PDB entry 9G9B | electron microscopy, 3.07 A resolution | chains F and I of the 11 polymer chains in the assembly

# Chain F (and I)
Protein: CRISPR system Cms endoribonuclease Csm3
From: Enterococcus italicus DSM 15952
Notes: EC 3.1.-.-; chain I of this document is another copy of the same molecule, construct and numbering; everything in this record applies to it too
UniProtKB: E6LHV5 (CSM3_ENTI1); residues 1-214 here = UniProt positions 1-214
Chain sequence (214 residues; row label = number of the first residue in the row):
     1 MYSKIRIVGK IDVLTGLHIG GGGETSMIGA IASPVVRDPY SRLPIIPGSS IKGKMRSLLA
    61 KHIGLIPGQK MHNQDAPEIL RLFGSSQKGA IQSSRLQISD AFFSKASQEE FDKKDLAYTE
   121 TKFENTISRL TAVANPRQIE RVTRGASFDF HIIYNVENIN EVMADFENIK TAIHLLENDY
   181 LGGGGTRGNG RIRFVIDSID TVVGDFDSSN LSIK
Unresolved in the structure: 1, 23-29, 212-214 (chain I: 124-137)
Differences from the reference sequence: engineered mutation A32 (Asp in E6LHV5)

# Interface between chain F and chain I
Contacting residue pairs (54):
  L14(F) - F102(I)
  T15(F) - F102(I)
  L58(F) - Y2(I)
  K61(F) - Y2(I)
  H62(F) - M1(I)
  H62(F) - Y2(I)
  E110(F) - Y40(I)  hydrogen bond
  F111(F) - Y40(I)  hydrophobic
  K114(F) - Y40(I)  hydrogen bond (side chain-backbone)
  L116(F) - P39(I)
  L116(F) - Y40(I)  hydrophobic
  E120(F) - P39(I)
  K122(F) - P47(I)
  K122(F) - S49(I)  hydrogen bond
  F123(F) - G22(I)
  E124(F) - S49(I)
  I127(F) - H72(I)
  R129(F) - S57(I)
  R129(F) - H72(I)  hydrogen bond
  L130(F) - Q69(I)
  R141(F) - D100(I)  salt bridge
  T143(F) - P39(I)
  R144(F) - D38(I)  salt bridge
  R144(F) - Y40(I)
  R144(F) - S41(I)  hydrogen bond
  R144(F) - F102(I)
  H174(F) - V202(I)  hydrogen bond (side chain-backbone)
  H174(F) - V203(I)
  L175(F) - Y2(I)  hydrophobic
  L175(F) - K4(I)  hydrogen bond (backbone-side chain)
  L175(F) - V203(I)  hydrophobic
  N178(F) - K4(I)  hydrogen bond (backbone-side chain)
  N178(F) - I153(I)
  N178(F) - V202(I)
  N178(F) - V203(I)
  D179(F) - Y2(I)
  D179(F) - K4(I)  salt bridge
  D179(F) - Q97(I)  hydrogen bond
  Y180(F) - Q97(I)
  T186(F) - K52(I)  hydrogen bond
  T186(F) - S94(I)
  T186(F) - L96(I)
  T186(F) - Q97(I)
  T186(F) - I98(I)  hydrogen bond (backbone-backbone)
  R187(F) - G48(I)
  R187(F) - S49(I)  hydrogen bond (backbone-backbone)
  R187(F) - K52(I)
  R187(F) - I98(I)
  G188(F) - I98(I)  hydrogen bond (backbone-backbone)
  G188(F) - S99(I)
  G188(F) - D100(I)
  R191(F) - S99(I)
  R191(F) - F102(I)
  R191(F) - H151(I)  hydrogen bond
Interface residues without a listed pair, chain F (32 interface residues in all): G16, T121, S128, G185
Interface residues without a listed pair, chain I (30 interface residues in all): G21, L65, K70, N155

# In short
32 residues of chain F and 30 residues of chain I are in contact; the contacts include 14 hydrogen bonds and 3
salt bridges. Among the polar pairs are R141(F)-D100(I), R144(F)-D38(I) and D179(F)-K4(I).
Both chains are CRISPR system Cms endoribonuclease Csm3 (Enterococcus italicus DSM 15952). Entry 9G9B (CryoEM
structure of Enterococcus italicus Csm-crRNA (4.3) complex) was determined by electron microscopy, deposited
together with 9G9A, 9G9C, 9G9D, 9G9E, 9G9F, 9G9G and 4 further entries.
